Entry 8WYD (electron microscopy, 2.56 A resolution); this record covers chains A and E of the 6 polymer chains in the assembly.

[Chain A]
Molecule: SIR2 family protein
From: Bacillus subtilis
Amino-acid sequence (1005 residues; each row starts with the number of its first residue):
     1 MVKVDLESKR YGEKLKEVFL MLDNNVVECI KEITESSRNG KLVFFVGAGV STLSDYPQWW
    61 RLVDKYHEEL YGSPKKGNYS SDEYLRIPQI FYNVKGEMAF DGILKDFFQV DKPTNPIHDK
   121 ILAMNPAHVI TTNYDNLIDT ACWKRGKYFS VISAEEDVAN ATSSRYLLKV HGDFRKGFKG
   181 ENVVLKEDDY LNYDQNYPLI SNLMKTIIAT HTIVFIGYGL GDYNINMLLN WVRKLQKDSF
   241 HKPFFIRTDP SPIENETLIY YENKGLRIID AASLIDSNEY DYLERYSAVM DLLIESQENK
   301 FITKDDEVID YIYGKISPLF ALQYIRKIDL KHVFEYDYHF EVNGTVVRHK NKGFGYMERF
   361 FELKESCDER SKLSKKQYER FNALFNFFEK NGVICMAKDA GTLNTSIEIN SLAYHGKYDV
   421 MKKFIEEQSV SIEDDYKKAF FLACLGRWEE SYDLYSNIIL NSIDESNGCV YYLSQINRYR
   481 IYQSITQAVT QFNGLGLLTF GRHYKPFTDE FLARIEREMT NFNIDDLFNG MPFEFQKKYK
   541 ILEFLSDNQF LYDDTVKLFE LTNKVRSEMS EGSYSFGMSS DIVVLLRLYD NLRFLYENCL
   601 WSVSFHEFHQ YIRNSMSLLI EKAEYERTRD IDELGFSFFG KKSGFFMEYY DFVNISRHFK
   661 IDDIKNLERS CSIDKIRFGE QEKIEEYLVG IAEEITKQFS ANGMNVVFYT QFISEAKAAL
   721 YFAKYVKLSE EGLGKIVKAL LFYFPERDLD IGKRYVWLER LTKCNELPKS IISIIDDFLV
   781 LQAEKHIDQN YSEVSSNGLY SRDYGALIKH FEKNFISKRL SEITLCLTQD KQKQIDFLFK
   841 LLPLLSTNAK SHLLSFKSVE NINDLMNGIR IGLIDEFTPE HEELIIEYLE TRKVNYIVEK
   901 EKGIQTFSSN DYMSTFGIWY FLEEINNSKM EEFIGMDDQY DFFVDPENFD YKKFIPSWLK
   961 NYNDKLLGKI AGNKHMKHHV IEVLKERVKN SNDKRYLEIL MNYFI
Disordered / not traced: 1-13, 75-78, 463-467, 630-644, 701-702, 898-910
From the paper describing this entry:
  - self-association interface (contacts with another copy of this molecule); pairs are residue here / residue on that copy: Tyr71-Thr257 (hydrogen bond), Asp188-Arg233 (hydrogen bond), Tyr71, Asp188, Asn202, Thr206, His606, Gln610, Arg613
  - mutagenesis - W59A, N133A, D135A, H171A, Y282A: decreased catalytic activity
  - mutagenesis - T52A, W60A, D188A, T248A: unchanged growth
  - mutagenesis - T52A, W60A, T248A: unchanged catalytic activity
  - mutagenesis - Y282A: decreased growth
  - catalytic residues: His171 (citing earlier work)
  - catalytic residues: Asn133

[Chain E]
Molecule: Bacillus phage SPbeta DSAD1 protein
From: Bacillus phage SPBc2
Reference sequence: O64191 (O64191_BPSPB); residue numbers follow UniProt; this construct covers 1-120
Amino-acid sequence (146 residues; each row starts with the number of its first residue):
     1 MIEIFKDTGA THDLVYHSKI NTFVWDVEFD IVLSDSKELN KCYFVKCFNP YRINGKCDFA
    61 VSSIDIFSEG KRLLIENEFN FKITKAVHVA TSKDVTEIVL HLSERISSPF PIVKEVVYLD
   121 WSHPQFEKGG GSGGGSGGWS HPQFEK
Disordered / not traced: 1-10, 127-146
Construct notes: expression tag (121-146)
UniProt features mapped onto this chain:
  - site: Phe59 (Interaction with host DSR2)
  - mutagenesis: His17 (H17E: Complete loss of the ability to inactivate the host DSR2 NADase activity), Lys19 (K19E: Complete loss of the ability to inactivate the host DSR2 NADase activity), Asn21 (N21E: Complete loss of the ability to inactivate the host DSR2 NADase activity), Phe59 (F59E: Complete loss of the ability to inactivate the host DSR2 NADase activity)

[Chain A / chain E interface]
Residue-residue contacts - 17 pairs, chain A then chain E:
  Ser570(A) - Lys19(E)
  Glu571(A) - Lys19(E)
  Glu571(A) - Tyr118(E)
  Glu571(A) - Trp121(E)
  Gly572(A) - Tyr16(E)
  Gly572(A) - Ser18(E)  hydrogen bond (backbone-backbone)
  Ser573(A) - Val15(E)
  Ser573(A) - Tyr16(E)
  Tyr574(A) - Val15(E)
  Tyr574(A) - Tyr16(E)  hydrogen bond (backbone-backbone)
  Ser575(A) - Leu14(E)
  Ser575(A) - Val15(E)
  Phe576(A) - Thr11(E)
  Phe576(A) - His12(E)
  Phe576(A) - Leu14(E)  hydrogen bond (backbone-backbone)
  Phe576(A) - Tyr16(E)  hydrophobic
  Phe576(A) - Phe23(E)  hydrophobic
Other interface residues (no listed pair), chain A (8 interface residues in all): Gly577
Other interface residues (no listed pair), chain E (11 interface residues in all): His17
Interface features reported in the paper:
  - interface residues, chain E: Leu14(E)

[Summary]
Chain A and chain E form an interface of 8 and 11 residues respectively; the contacts include 3 hydrogen
bonds. Main-chain hydrogen bonds include Gly572(A)-Ser18(E), Tyr574(A)-Tyr16(E) and Phe576(A)-Leu14(E). The
paper reports catalytic residues His171(A) and Asn133(A); W59A, N133A and D135A of chain A, among others,
reduce catalytic activity; 9 substitutions were tested in all.
Here chain A is SIR2 family protein (Bacillus subtilis) and chain E is Bacillus phage SPbeta DSAD1 protein
(Bacillus phage SPBc2). Entry 8WYD (Cryo-EM structure of DSR2-DSAD1 complex) was determined by electron
microscopy (same publication as 8WYA, 8WYB, 8WYC, 8WYE and 8WYF).
